2ARO - chains C and G of the 8 polymer chains in the assembly; structure by X-ray diffraction, 2.10 A resolution.

[Chain C (and G)]
Molecule: Histone H3
From: Gallus gallus
Notes: chain G of this document is another copy of the same molecule, construct and numbering; everything in this record applies to it too
UniProt: P84229 (H31_CHICK); residues 0-135 here correspond to UniProt positions 1-136 (UniProt number = residue number + 1)
Amino-acid sequence (136 residues; numbered 0 to 135; the number before each row is that of its first residue; numbering starts at 0):
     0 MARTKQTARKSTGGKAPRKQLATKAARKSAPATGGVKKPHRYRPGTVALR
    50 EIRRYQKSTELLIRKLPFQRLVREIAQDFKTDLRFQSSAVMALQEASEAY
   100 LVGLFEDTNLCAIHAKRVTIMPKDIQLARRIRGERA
Unresolved in the structure: 0-40 (chain G: 0-37)
Curated features (UniProtKB/Swiss-Prot):
  - site: K36, K37 (Involved in HMGB1-binding)
  - modified residue: R2 (Asymmetric dimethylarginine), T3 (Phosphothreonine), K4 (Allysine), Q5 (5-glutamyl dopamine), T6 (Phosphothreonine), R8 (Citrulline), K9 (N6,N6,N6-trimethyllysine), S10 (ADP-ribosylserine), T11 (Phosphothreonine), K14 (N6,N6-dimethyllysine), R17 (Asymmetric dimethylarginine), K18 (N6-(2-hydroxyisobutyryl)lysine), K23 (N6-(2-hydroxyisobutyryl)lysine), R26 (Citrulline), K27 (N6,N6,N6-trimethyllysine), S28 (ADP-ribosylserine), K36 (N6,N6,N6-trimethyllysine), K37 (N6-methyllysine), Y41 (Phosphotyrosine), K56 (N6,N6,N6-trimethyllysine) and 8 more in UniProt
  - lipidation: C110 (S-palmitoyl cysteine)

[Interface between chain C and chain G]
Pairs across the interface - 25 pairs, chain C then chain G:
  D106(C) with I130(G)
  L109(C) with L126(G), hydrophobic; R129(G)
  C110(C) with H113(G), hydrogen bond (backbone-side chain); I130(G), hydrophobic
  H113(C) with C110(G), hydrogen bond (side chain-backbone); A114(G); R116(G), hydrogen bond; K122(G); D123(G), salt bridge; L126(G)
  A114(C) with H113(G)
  R116(C) with H113(G)
  K122(C) with H113(G)
  D123(C) with H113(G), salt bridge
  L126(C) with L109(G), hydrophobic; H113(G)
  A127(C) with I130(G)
  R129(C) with L109(G)
  I130(C) with D106(G); C110(G), hydrophobic; A127(G); I130(G), hydrophobic; R131(G)
  R131(C) with I130(G)
Also at the interface, not in a pair above, chain G (14 interface residues in all): A111

[Summary]
The interface between chain C and chain G involves 13 residues on one side and 14 on the other, with 3
hydrogen bonds and 2 salt bridges. Polar pairs include H113(C)-D123(G), C110(C)-H113(G) and H113(C)-R116(G).
Both chains are Histone H3 (Gallus gallus). Entry 2ARO (Crystal Structure Of The Native Histone Octamer To 2.1
Angstrom Resolution, Crystalised In The Presence Of ...) was determined by X-ray diffraction.
